PDB entry 3S5O | X-ray diffraction, 1.97 A resolution | chain A

# Chain A
Name: 4-hydroxy-2-oxoglutarate aldolase, mitochondrial
Source organism: Homo sapiens
Notes: EC 4.1.3.16
UniProt: Q86XE5 (HOGA1_HUMAN); residues 26-327 here = UniProt positions 26-327
Amino-acid sequence (307 residues; each row starts with the number of its first residue):
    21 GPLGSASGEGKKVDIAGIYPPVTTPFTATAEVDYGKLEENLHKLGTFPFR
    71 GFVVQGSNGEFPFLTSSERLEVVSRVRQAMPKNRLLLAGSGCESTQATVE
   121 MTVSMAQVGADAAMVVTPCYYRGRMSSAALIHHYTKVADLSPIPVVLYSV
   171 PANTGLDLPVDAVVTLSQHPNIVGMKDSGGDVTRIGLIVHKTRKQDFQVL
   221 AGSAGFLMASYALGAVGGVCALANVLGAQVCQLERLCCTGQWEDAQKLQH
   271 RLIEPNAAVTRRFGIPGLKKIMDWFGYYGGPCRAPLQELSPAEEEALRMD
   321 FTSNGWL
Unresolved in the structure: 21-31
Construct notes: expression tag (21-25)
Modified positions: Lys196 ((2S)-2-amino-6-[(1-hydroxy-1-oxo-propan-2-ylidene)amino]hexanoic acid; KPI)
Metal / ion sites: K+: Ser187, His189, Ile192, Asp216
UniProt features mapped onto this chain:
  - active site: Lys196 (Schiff-base intermediate with substrate)
  - binding site (substrate): Ser77, Asn78, Ser198, Gly222
  - site: Tyr168 (Involved in proton transfer during cleavage)
  - natural variant: Cys257 (C257G: In HP3), Gly287 (G287V: In HP3), Glu315 (deletion: In HP3)
  - mutagenesis: Ser77 (S77A: 2-fold decrease in kcat and a nearly 8-fold increase in KM; S77T: Significant loss of activity), Asn78 (N78A: 6-fold increase in KM; N78Q: 25-fold increase in KM), Tyr140 (Y140F: No change in activity), Tyr168 (Y168F: No enzymatic activity), Lys196 (K196A: No enzymatic activity), Ser198 (S198A: 2.5-fold decrease in kcat and 4.2 fold increase in KM; S198T: 7-fold increase in KM)
Reported in the primary citation:
  - catalytic residues: Ser77, Tyr168, Lys196
  - interface residues: Ser77
  - contacts within the chain: Ser77-Tyr168, Glu80-Lys289 (salt bridge), Glu88-Arg303 (salt bridge)
  - self-association interface (contacts with another copy of this molecule): Tyr140
  - catalytic residues: Ser198 (proposed by the authors, not directly observed)
  - mutagenesis - Y140F: unchanged catalytic activity on HOG
  - mutagenesis - Y168F, K196A: abolished catalytic activity on HOG
  - mutagenesis - S77A (2-fold), S77T (50-fold), S77V, N78A, N78Q, N78T (1.5-fold), S198A (2.5-fold): decreased catalytic activity
  - mutagenesis - N78A: unchanged catalytic activity
  - mutagenesis - S198T (7-fold): decreased catalytic activity on HOG
  - specificity-determining residues: Asn78, Ser198
  - disease-associated variants - R70P, R97C, P190L, R255*, C257G, T280I, G287V, R303C, E315DEL (proposed by the authors, not directly observed)

# In short
Ser187, His189, Ile192 and Asp216 coordinate K+. Curated annotation (UniProt) lists active-site residue
Lys196, 4 substrate-binding residues and 6 mutagenesis sites. The paper reports catalytic residues Ser77,
Tyr168 and Lys196 among others; S77A, S77T and S77V, among others, reduce catalytic activity; 11 substitutions
were tested in all.
Chain A is 4-hydroxy-2-oxoglutarate aldolase, mitochondrial (Homo sapiens); the structure, Crystal Structure
of Human 4-hydroxy-2-oxoglutarate Aldolase Bound to Pyruvate, was determined by X-ray diffraction (same
publication as 3S5N).
